PDB entry 2Q5H | X-ray diffraction, 3.00 A resolution | chain A

# Chain A
Molecule: Glycyl-tRNA synthetase
From: Homo sapiens
Notes: EC 6.1.1.14
UniProt: P41250 (SYG_HUMAN); residues 1-685 here correspond to UniProt positions 55-739 (UniProt number = residue number + 54)
Chain sequence (691 residues; each row starts with the number of its first residue):
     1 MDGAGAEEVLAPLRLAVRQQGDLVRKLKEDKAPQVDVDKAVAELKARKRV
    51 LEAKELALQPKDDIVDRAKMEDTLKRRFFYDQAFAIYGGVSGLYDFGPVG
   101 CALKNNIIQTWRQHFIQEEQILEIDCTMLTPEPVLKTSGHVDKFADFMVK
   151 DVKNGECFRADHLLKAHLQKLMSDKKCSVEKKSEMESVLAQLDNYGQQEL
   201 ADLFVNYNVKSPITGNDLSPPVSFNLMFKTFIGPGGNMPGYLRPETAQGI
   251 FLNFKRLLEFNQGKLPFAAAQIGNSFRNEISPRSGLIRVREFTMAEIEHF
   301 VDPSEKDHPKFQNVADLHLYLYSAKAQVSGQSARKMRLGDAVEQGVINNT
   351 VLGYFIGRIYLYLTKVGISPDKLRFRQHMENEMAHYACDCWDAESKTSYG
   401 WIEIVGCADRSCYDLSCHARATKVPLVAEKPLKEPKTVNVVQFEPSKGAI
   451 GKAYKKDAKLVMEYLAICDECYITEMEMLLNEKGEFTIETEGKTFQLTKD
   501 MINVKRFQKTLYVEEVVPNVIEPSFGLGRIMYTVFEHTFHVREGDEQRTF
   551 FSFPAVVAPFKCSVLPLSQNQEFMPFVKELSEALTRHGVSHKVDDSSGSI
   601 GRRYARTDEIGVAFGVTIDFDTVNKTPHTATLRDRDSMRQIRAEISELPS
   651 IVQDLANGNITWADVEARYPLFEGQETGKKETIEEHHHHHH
Not modelled in the structure: 1-63, 384-385, 432-511, 674-691
Sequence notes: expression tag (686-691)
Swiss-Prot annotation at these positions:
  - binding site (glycine): Glu245, Glu296, Glu522 to Ser524
  - binding site (ATP): Arg277 to Glu279, Arg288, Val289, Glu403, Ile404, Arg529
  - modified residue: Lys150 (N6-acetyllysine), Tyr399 (Phosphotyrosine), Lys447 (N6-acetyllysine), Ser646 (Phosphoserine), Thr682 (Phosphothreonine)
What the authors report for this chain:
  - disease-associated variants - E71G, L129P, G240R, I280F, H418R, D500N, G526R, S581L, G598A (citing earlier work)
  - self-association interface (contacts with another copy of this molecule): Leu129, Pro234, Ile280, His418
  - contacts within the chain: Leu580-Ser581, Ser581-Ala583, Ser581-Thr585

# In short
From UniProt: 5 glycine-binding residues and 8 ATP-binding residues. From the paper: a self-association
interface involving Leu129, Pro234 and Ile280 among others; contacts within the chain involving Leu580, Ser581
and Ala583 among others.
Chain A is Glycyl-tRNA synthetase (Homo sapiens); the structure, Crystal structure of apo-wildtype Glycyl-tRNA
synthetase, was determined by X-ray diffraction together with 2Q5I from the same study.
